PDB entry 1XLS | X-ray diffraction, 2.96 A resolution | chains E and M of the 4 polymer chains in the assembly

== Chain E ==
Protein: Orphan nuclear receptor NR1I3
Organism: Mus musculus
Notes: fragment: RXRalpha LBD; engineered mutation(s): residues 225-462
UniProtKB: O35627 (NR1I3_MOUSE); residue numbers follow UniProt; this construct covers 117-358
Sequence (242 residues; numbered 117 to 358; the number before each row is that of its first residue):
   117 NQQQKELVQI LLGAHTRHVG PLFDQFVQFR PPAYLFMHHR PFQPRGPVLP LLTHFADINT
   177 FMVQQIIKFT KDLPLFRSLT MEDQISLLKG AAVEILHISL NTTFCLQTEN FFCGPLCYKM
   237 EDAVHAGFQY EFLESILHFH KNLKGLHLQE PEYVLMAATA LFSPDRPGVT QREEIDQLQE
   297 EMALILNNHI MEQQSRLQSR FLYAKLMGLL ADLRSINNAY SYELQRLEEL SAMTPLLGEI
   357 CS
Sequence notes: conflict R146 (Lys in O35627)
UniProt features mapped onto this chain:
  - site (Important for TCPOBOP recognition): F171, N175, L216, F227, F244, Y336
  - mutagenesis: F171 (F171W: Diminished binding of coactivator NCOA2 in the presence of TCPOBOP), N175 (N175F: Diminished binding of coactivator NCOA2 in the presence of TCPOBOP), L216 (L216F: Diminished binding of coactivator NCOA2 in the presence of TCPOBOP), F227 (F227W: Diminished binding of coactivator NCOA2 in the presence of TCPOBOP), Y234 (Y234A: No effect on binding of coactivator NCOA2 in the presence of TCPOBOP), F244 (F244A: Diminished binding of coactivator NCOA2 in the presence of TCPOBOP), Y336 (Y336A: Diminished binding of coactivator NCOA2 in the presence of TCPOBOP), L346 (L346F: Dramatic increase in binding NCOA2. Little effect on binding of coactivator NCOA2 in the presence of TCPOBOP)
Small-molecule neighbours: TCD (3,5-dichloro-2-{4-[(3,5-dichloropyridin-2-yl)oxy]phenoxy}pyridine): F142, F171, A172, I174, N175, H213, L216, F227, C229, Y234, K235, A239, F244, F248, L249, I252, Y336, E339, L340, L346, T350, L353

== Chain M ==
Protein: Nuclear receptor coactivator 2
Notes: fragment: tif2; engineered mutation(s): the third LXXLL motif
UniProtKB: Q9WUI9 (NCOA2_RAT); residues 739-756 here correspond to UniProt positions 740-757 (UniProt number = residue number + 1)
Sequence (18 residues; row label = number of the first residue in the row):
   739 AKENALLRYL LDKDDTKD
Sequence notes: conflict A739 (Lys740 in Q9WUI9)
UniProt features mapped onto this chain:
  - motif: L744, L748 (LXXLL motif 3)

== How chain E and chain M interact ==
Residue-residue contacts (28; chain E residue first):
  I183(E) - L748(M)  hydrophobic
  I183(E) - L749(M)  hydrophobic
  K184(E) - D753(M)
  K187(E) - L748(M)
  K187(E) - L749(M)  hydrogen bond (side chain-backbone)
  K187(E) - K751(M)
  K187(E) - D753(M)  salt bridge
  R193(E) - L749(M)  hydrogen bond (side chain-backbone)
  R193(E) - D750(M)  salt bridge
  M197(E) - R746(M)
  M197(E) - L749(M)  hydrophobic
  E198(E) - R746(M)  salt bridge
  Q200(E) - L749(M)
  I201(E) - N742(M)
  I201(E) - L745(M)  hydrophobic
  I201(E) - R746(M)
  I201(E) - L749(M)  hydrophobic
  L204(E) - L749(M)  hydrophobic
  K205(E) - N742(M)
  K205(E) - L745(M)
  L352(E) - L744(M)
  L352(E) - L748(M)  hydrophobic
  E355(E) - E741(M)
  E355(E) - N742(M)  hydrogen bond (side chain-backbone)
  E355(E) - A743(M)  hydrogen bond (side chain-backbone)
  E355(E) - L744(M)  hydrogen bond (side chain-backbone)
  E355(E) - L745(M)
  I356(E) - L745(M)  hydrophobic
Also at the interface, not in a pair above, chain E (15 interface residues in all): P351, S358

== Overview ==
15 residues of chain E and 11 residues of chain M are in contact, with 5 hydrogen bonds and 3 salt bridges.
Among the polar pairs are K187(E)-D753(M), R193(E)-D750(M) and E198(E)-R746(M). Ligands of chain E: compound
TCD. UniProt lists 8 mutagenesis sites on chain E.
Chain E is Orphan nuclear receptor NR1I3 (Mus musculus) and chain M is Nuclear receptor coactivator 2; the
structure, Crystal structure of the mouse CAR/RXR LBD heterodimer bound to TCPOBOP and 9cRA and a TIF2 ...,
was determined by X-ray diffraction.
